Entry 8SAR (electron microscopy, 3.82 A resolution); this record covers chains C and D of the 12 polymer chains in the assembly.

Chain C:
Protein: DH270.6 variable heavy chain
From: Homo sapiens
Amino-acid sequence (127 residues; each row starts with the number of its first residue):
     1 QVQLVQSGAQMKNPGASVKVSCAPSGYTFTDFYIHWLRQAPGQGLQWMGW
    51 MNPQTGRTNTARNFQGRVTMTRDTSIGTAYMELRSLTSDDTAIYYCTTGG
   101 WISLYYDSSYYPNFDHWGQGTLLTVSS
Disordered / not traced: 127
Disulfides: Cys-22/Cys-96
Small-molecule neighbours: N-acetylglucosamine (NAG; 2-acetamido-2-deoxy-beta-D-glucopyranose): Thr-69, Met-70, Thr-71

Chain D:
Protein: DH270.6 variable light chain
From: Homo sapiens
Amino-acid sequence (110 residues; row label = number of the first residue in the row):
     1 QSALTQPASVSGSPGQSITISCTGTKYDVGSHDLVSWYQQYPGKVPKYMI
    51 YEVNKRPSGVSNRFSGSKSGNTASLTISGLRAEDEADYYCCSFGGSATVV
   101 CGGGTKVTVL
Disulfides: Cys-22/Cys-90, Cys-91/Cys-101

How chain C and chain D interact:
Pairs across the interface (34):
  His-35(C) with Val-99(D)
  Gln-39(C) with Gln-40(D), hydrogen bond; Tyr-89(D), hydrogen bond
  Gln-43(C) with Tyr-89(D)
  Gly-44(C) with Tyr-89(D); Gly-102(D); Gly-103(D)
  Leu-45(C) with Tyr-89(D); Cys-101(D); Gly-102(D)
  Trp-47(C) with Thr-98(D); Val-99(D)
  Trp-50(C) with Ala-97(D), hydrogen bond (side chain-backbone)
  Arg-62(C) with Gln-1(D), hydrogen bond
  Asn-63(C) with Gln-1(D), hydrogen bond
  Tyr-95(C) with Gln-40(D)
  Tyr-110(C) with Leu-34(D), hydrophobic; Phe-93(D), hydrophobic; Ala-97(D); Thr-98(D); Val-99(D)
  Tyr-111(C) with Leu-34(D), hydrophobic
  Pro-112(C) with Leu-34(D); Ser-36(D), hydrogen bond (backbone-side chain); Tyr-38(D), hydrogen bond (backbone-side chain); Val-99(D), hydrophobic
  Asn-113(C) with Tyr-38(D); Tyr-51(D)
  Phe-114(C) with Tyr-38(D), hydrogen bond (backbone-side chain); Tyr-48(D)
  Asp-115(C) with Tyr-48(D), hydrogen bond
  Trp-117(C) with Tyr-38(D), hydrophobic; Pro-46(D)
  Gly-118(C) with Val-45(D)
Other interface residues (no listed pair), chain C (21 interface residues in all): Asn-59, Thr-60, Gln-119
Other interface residues (no listed pair), chain D (21 interface residues in all): Lys-44, Glu-52, Cys-91, Ser-92

In short:
Chain C and chain D each contribute 21 residues to their interface; the contacts include 9 hydrogen bonds.
Among the polar pairs are Gln-39(C)/Gln-40(D), Gln-39(C)/Tyr-89(D) and Trp-50(C)/Ala-97(D). Chain C binds
N-acetylglucosamine.
Here chain C is DH270.6 variable heavy chain and chain D is DH270.6 variable light chain, both from Homo
sapiens. Entry 8SAR (CryoEM structure of DH270.6-CH848.10.17) was determined by electron microscopy (same
publication as 8SAL, 8SAN, 8SAQ, 8SAS, 8SAT, 8SAU and 9 further entries).
